PDB entry 5I8M | X-ray diffraction, 2.13 A resolution | chains C and E of the 5 polymer chains in the assembly

== Chain C ==
Name: Fucose-binding lectin
From: Pseudomonas aeruginosa
Reference sequence: A0A069Q9V4 (A0A069Q9V4_PSEAI); residues 1-114 here correspond to UniProt positions 2-115 (UniProt number = residue number + 1)
Sequence (114 residues; row label = number of the first residue in the row):
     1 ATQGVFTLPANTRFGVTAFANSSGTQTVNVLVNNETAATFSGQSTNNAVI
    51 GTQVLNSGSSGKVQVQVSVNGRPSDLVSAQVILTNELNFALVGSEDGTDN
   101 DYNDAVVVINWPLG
Ion coordination: Ca2+ site 1: Asn-21, Asp-101, Asn-103, Asp-104 (together with ZDC) (shared with 1 residue of chain B); Ca2+ site 2: Glu-95, Asp-99, Asp-101, Asp-104 (together with ZDC); Ca2+ site 3: Gly-114 (together with ZDC) (shared with 4 residues of chain B)
Residues lining bound ligands: ZDC (3,7-anhydro-2,8-dideoxy-L-glycero-D-gluco-octonic acid): Asn-21, Ser-22, Ser-23, Glu-95, Asp-96, Gly-97, Asp-99, Asp-101, Asn-103, Asp-104

== Chain E ==
Name: Dls-lys-cys-lys-leu-cys-leu-lys-NH2
Sequence (9 residues; numbered 109 to 117; the number before each row is that of its first residue):
   109 XKCKLCLKX
Modified / non-standard residues: DLS (di-acetyl-lysine) at position 109; NH2 (amino group) at position 117
Glycans and other covalent adducts: covalent link DLS_109/Cys-111, DLS_109/Cys-114; 3,7-anhydro-2,8-dideoxy-L-glycero-D-gluco-octonic acid (ZDC) linked to Lys-116

== How chain C and chain E interact ==
Pairs across the interface (16; chain C residue first):
  Thr-36(C) with Lys-112(E); Leu-113(E)
  Ala-37(C) with Leu-115(E)
  Ala-38(C) with Leu-113(E); Leu-115(E), hydrophobic
  Thr-39(C) with Lys-112(E), hydrogen bond (side chain-backbone); Leu-113(E), hydrogen bond (backbone-backbone); Cys-114(E); Leu-115(E), hydrogen bond (backbone-backbone)
  Phe-40(C) with Leu-115(E); NH2_117(E)
  Gly-51(C) with Lys-116(E)
  Thr-52(C) with Lys-116(E), hydrogen bond (backbone-backbone); NH2_117(E), hydrogen bond (backbone-backbone)
  Gln-53(C) with Leu-115(E); NH2_117(E), hydrogen bond (side chain-backbone)

== Summary ==
8 residues of chain C and 6 residues of chain E are in contact; the contacts include 6 hydrogen bonds. Polar
pairs include Thr-39(C)/Lys-112(E), Gln-53(C)/NH2_117(E) and Thr-39(C)/Leu-113(E). Bound to chain C: compound
ZDC. Covalently linked compound ZDC: at Lys-116(E).
Here chain C is Fucose-binding lectin (Pseudomonas aeruginosa) and chain E is
Dls-lys-cys-lys-leu-cys-leu-lys-NH2. Entry 5I8M (Bicyclic antimibrocial peptides) was determined by X-ray
diffraction (same publication as 5I8X and 5NGQ).
